7RZQ - chains B and E of the 6 polymer chains in the assembly; structure by electron microscopy, 2.09 A resolution.

# Chain B
Molecule: SARS-CoV-2 HR1 linked to a scaffold, Spike protein S2'
From: Nostoc punctiforme (strain ATCC 29133 / PCC 73102)
UniProt: chimeric construct of B2J981, P0DTC2: residues 742-915 from B2J981 (B2J981_NOSP7) positions 5-178 (UniProt number = residue number - 737); residues 917-988 from P0DTC2 (SPIKE_SARS2) positions 917-988 (same numbers)
Chain sequence (257 residues; each row starts with the number of its first residue):
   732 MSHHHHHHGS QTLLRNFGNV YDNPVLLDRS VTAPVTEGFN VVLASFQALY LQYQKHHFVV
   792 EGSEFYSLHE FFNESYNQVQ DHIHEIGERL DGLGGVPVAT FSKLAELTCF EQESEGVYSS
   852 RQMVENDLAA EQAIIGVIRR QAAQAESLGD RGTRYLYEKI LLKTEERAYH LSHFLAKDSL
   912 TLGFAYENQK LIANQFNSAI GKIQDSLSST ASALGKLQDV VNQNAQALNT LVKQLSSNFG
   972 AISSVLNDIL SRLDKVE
Unresolved in the structure: 732-917
Sequence notes: initiating methionine (732); expression tag (733-741); linker (916)

# Chain E
Molecule: Spike protein S2'
From: Severe acute respiratory syndrome coronavirus 2
UniProt: P0DTC2 (SPIKE_SARS2); numbering as in UniProt (aligned over 1162-1201)
Chain sequence (41 residues; each row starts with the number of its first residue):
  1161 GPDVDLGDIS GINASVVNIQ KEIDRLNEVA KNLNESLIDL Q
Unresolved in the structure: 1161-1163, 1201
Sequence notes: expression tag (1161)
Curated features (UniProtKB/Swiss-Prot):
  - glycosylation (N-linked (GlcNAc...) asparagine): Asn1173 (complex), Asn1194 (complex)

# How chain B and chain E interact
Pairs across the interface (46):
  Gln920(B) with Leu1200(E)
  Lys921(B) with Leu1200(E)
  Ala924(B) with Ile1198(E), hydrophobic; Leu1200(E), hydrophobic
  Phe927(B) with Ser1196(E); Ile1198(E), hydrophobic
  Asn928(B) with Leu1197(E); Ile1198(E), hydrogen bond (side chain-backbone)
  Ile931(B) with Leu1193(E); Leu1197(E), hydrophobic
  Ile934(B) with Leu1193(E), hydrophobic
  Gln935(B) with Ala1190(E), hydrogen bond (side chain-backbone); Leu1193(E); Asn1194(E)
  Leu938(B) with Leu1186(E), hydrophobic; Val1189(E), hydrophobic; Ala1190(E), hydrophobic
  Ser939(B) with Ala1190(E)
  Thr941(B) with Leu1186(E)
  Ala942(B) with Ile1183(E); Leu1186(E); Asn1187(E)
  Leu945(B) with Ile1179(E); Ile1183(E); Leu1186(E), hydrophobic
  Gly946(B) with Ile1183(E)
  Gln949(B) with Val1177(E); Asn1178(E); Ile1179(E); Gln1180(E); Ile1183(E)
  Asn953(B) with Val1176(E); Val1177(E), hydrogen bond (side chain-backbone)
  Ala956(B) with Ala1174(E); Ser1175(E); Val1176(E), hydrophobic
  Gln957(B) with Val1176(E)
  Asn960(B) with Asn1173(E); Ala1174(E), hydrogen bond (side chain-backbone)
  Val963(B) with Ile1169(E); Ile1172(E)
  Leu966(B) with Ile1169(E), hydrophobic
  Ser967(B) with Ser1170(E)
  Phe970(B) with Leu1166(E)
  Asn978(B) with Val1164(E)
  Leu981(B) with Val1164(E), hydrophobic
Other interface residues (no listed pair), chain B (29 interface residues in all): Val952, Leu959, Ser974, Leu977
Other interface residues (no listed pair), chain E (25 interface residues in all): Lys1191

# In short
The interface between chain B and chain E involves 29 residues on one side and 25 on the other, with 4
hydrogen bonds. Polar contacts include Asn928(B)-Ile1198(E), Gln935(B)-Ala1190(E) and Asn953(B)-Val1177(E).
Chain B is SARS-CoV-2 HR1 linked to a scaffold, Spike protein S2' (Nostoc punctiforme (strain ATCC 29133 / PCC
73102)) and chain E is Spike protein S2' (Severe acute respiratory syndrome coronavirus 2); the structure,
Cryo-EM structure of the SARS-CoV-2 HR1HR2 fusion core complex, was determined by electron microscopy together
with 7RZR, 7RZS, 7RZT, 7RZU and 7RZV from the same study.
